PDB entry 6QLD | electron microscopy, 4.15 A resolution (low resolution: residue-level contacts below are approximate; hydrogen-bond / salt-bridge calls are withheld) | chains J and e of the 22 polymer chains in the assembly

# Chain J
Molecule: 124-nt DNA strand
From: Escherichia coli
Sequence (124 nucleotides; each row starts with the number of its first residue; numbers below 1 keep their minus sign (DG-125 is residue -125)):
  -125 GTGCCTGGAG ACTAGGGAGT AATCCCCTTG GCGGTTAAAA CGCGGGGGAC AGCGCGTACG
   -65 TGCGTTTAAG CGGTGCTAGA GCTGTCTACG ACCAATTGAG CGGCCTCGGC ACCGGGATTC
    -5 TCGA

# Chain e
Protein: Histone H3-like centromeric protein CSE4
From: Saccharomyces cerevisiae (strain ATCC 204508 / S288c)
Reference sequence: P36012 (CENPA_YEAST); numbering as in UniProt (aligned over 112-226)
Chain sequence (115 residues; each row starts with the number of its first residue):
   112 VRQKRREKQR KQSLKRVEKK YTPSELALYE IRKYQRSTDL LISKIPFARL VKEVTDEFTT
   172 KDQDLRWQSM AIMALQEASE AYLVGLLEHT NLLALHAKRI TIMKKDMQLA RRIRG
Unresolved in the structure: 131-136, 171-173
Curated features (UniProtKB/Swiss-Prot):
  - motif: Lys115 to Tyr132 (Nuclear localization signal)
  - mutagenesis: Leu176 (L176S: In CSE4-102; impairs nuclear division by disrupting the core centromere structure; when associated with T-218), Leu194 (L194Q: In CSE4-111; impairs nuclear division by disrupting the core centromere structure), Leu197 (L197S: In CSE4-110; impairs nuclear division by disrupting the core centromere structure), Met218 (M218T: In CSE4-102; impairs nuclear division by disrupting the core centromere structure; when associated with S-176)

# How chain J and chain e interact
Residue-residue contacts (11):
  DT-98(J) - Trp178(e)
  DT-98(J) - Gln179(e)
  DT-98(J) - Ser180(e)
  DT-97(J) - Lys163(e)
  DT-97(J) - Arg177(e)
  DT-97(J) - Trp178(e)
  DG-96(J) - Lys163(e)
  DG-78(J) - Thr212(e)
  DA-77(J) - Arg210(e)
  DA-77(J) - Ile211(e)
  DA-77(J) - Thr212(e)
Interface residues without a listed pair, chain J (7 interface residues in all): DC-99, DC-76
Interface residues without a listed pair, chain e (9 interface residues in all): Lys209

# Summary
7 residues of chain J face 9 of chain e across their interface. UniProt lists 4 mutagenesis sites on chain e.
Here chain J is a 124-nt DNA strand (Escherichia coli) and chain e is Histone H3-like centromeric protein CSE4
(Saccharomyces cerevisiae (strain ATCC 204508 / S288c)). Entry 6QLD (Structure of inner kinetochore
CCAN-Cenp-A complex) was determined by electron microscopy (same publication as 6QLE and 6QLF).
